Entry 6L9N (X-ray diffraction, 2.60 A resolution); this record covers chains A and B of the 3 polymer chains in the assembly.

== Chain A ==
Molecule: MHC
From: Homo sapiens
Sequence (278 residues; row label = number of the first residue in the row; numbering starts at 0):
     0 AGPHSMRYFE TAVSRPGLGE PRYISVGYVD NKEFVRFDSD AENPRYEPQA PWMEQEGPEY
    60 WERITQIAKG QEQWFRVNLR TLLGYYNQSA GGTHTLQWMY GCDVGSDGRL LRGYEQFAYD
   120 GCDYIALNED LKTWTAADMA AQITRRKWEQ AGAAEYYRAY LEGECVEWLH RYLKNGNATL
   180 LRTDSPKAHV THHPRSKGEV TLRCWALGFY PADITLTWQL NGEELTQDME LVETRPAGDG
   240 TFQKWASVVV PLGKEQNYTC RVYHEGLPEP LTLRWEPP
Cystine bridges: C101-C164, C203-C259

== Chain B ==
Molecule: b2m
From: Homo sapiens
Sequence (99 residues; numbered 1 to 99; the number before each row is that of its first residue):
     1 IQKTPQIQVY SRHPPENGKP NILNCYVTQF HPPHIEIQML KNGKKIPKVE MSDMSFSKDW
    61 SFYILAHTEF TPTETDTYAC RVKHDSMAEP KTVYWDRDM
Cystine bridges: C25-C80

== How chain A and chain B interact ==
Residue-residue contacts (50):
  F8(A) - F56(B)  hydrophobic
  F8(A) - S57(B)
  F8(A) - K58(B)
  E9(A) - F56(B)
  T10(A) - F56(B)
  Y27(A) - S55(B)  hydrogen bond
  Y27(A) - Y63(B)
  N30(A) - K58(B)
  R35(A) - D53(B)  salt bridge
  R35(A) - M54(B)  hydrogen bond (side chain-backbone)
  R35(A) - S55(B)  hydrogen bond
  T94(A) - H31(B)  hydrogen bond
  T94(A) - F62(B)
  Q96(A) - F56(B)
  Q96(A) - W60(B)
  Q96(A) - F62(B)
  M98(A) - K58(B)
  M98(A) - W60(B)  hydrophobic
  Q115(A) - W60(B)
  F116(A) - W60(B)
  A117(A) - W60(B)  hydrophobic
  D119(A) - H31(B)  hydrogen bond (backbone-side chain)
  G120(A) - H31(B)  hydrogen bond (backbone-side chain)
  G120(A) - W60(B)
  C121(A) - I1(B)  hydrophobic
  D122(A) - W60(B)  hydrogen bond
  H192(A) - D98(B)  salt bridge
  R202(A) - D98(B)  hydrogen bond (side chain-backbone)
  R202(A) - M99(B)
  W204(A) - D98(B)
  W204(A) - M99(B)
  V231(A) - Q8(B)
  E232(A) - Q8(B)  hydrogen bond (backbone-side chain)
  E232(A) - T28(B)  hydrogen bond
  T233(A) - Y26(B)
  R234(A) - Q8(B)  hydrogen bond
  R234(A) - Y10(B)
  R234(A) - Y26(B)
  R234(A) - M99(B)  hydrogen bond (side chain-backbone)
  P235(A) - Y10(B)  hydrogen bond (backbone-side chain)
  P235(A) - N24(B)
  P235(A) - Y26(B)
  P235(A) - L65(B)  hydrophobic
  A236(A) - R12(B)  hydrogen bond (backbone-side chain)
  A236(A) - N24(B)  hydrogen bond (backbone-side chain)
  G237(A) - R12(B)  hydrogen bond (backbone-side chain)
  Q242(A) - Y10(B)
  Q242(A) - S11(B)
  Q242(A) - R12(B)  hydrogen bond (side chain-backbone)
  W244(A) - M99(B)
Also at the interface, not in a pair above, chain A (34 interface residues in all): R6, V12, V25, E32, W97, D238
Also at the interface, not in a pair above, chain B (23 interface residues in all): Q29, P33

== Summary ==
The interface between chain A and chain B involves 34 residues on one side and 23 on the other; the contacts
include 17 hydrogen bonds and 2 salt bridges. Polar contacts include R35(A)-D53(B), H192(A)-D98(B) and
Y27(A)-S55(B).
Here chain A is MHC and chain B is b2m, both from Homo sapiens. Entry 6L9N (H2-Ld complexed with A5 peptide)
was determined by X-ray diffraction, deposited together with 6L9K, 6L9L and 6L9M.
